7YZJ - chains H and E of the 3 polymer chains in the assembly; structure by X-ray diffraction, 2.60 A resolution.

Chain H:
Protein: Heavy chain of FAB fragment
Source organism: Mus musculus
Notes: antibody fragment or engineered binder
Chain sequence (220 residues; row label = number of the first residue in the row; note: 15 numbers in that range are skipped by the numbering (no residue carries them; nothing is unmodelled there); a row labelled like 82A-82C holds insertion residues (82A, then the next letters in order)):
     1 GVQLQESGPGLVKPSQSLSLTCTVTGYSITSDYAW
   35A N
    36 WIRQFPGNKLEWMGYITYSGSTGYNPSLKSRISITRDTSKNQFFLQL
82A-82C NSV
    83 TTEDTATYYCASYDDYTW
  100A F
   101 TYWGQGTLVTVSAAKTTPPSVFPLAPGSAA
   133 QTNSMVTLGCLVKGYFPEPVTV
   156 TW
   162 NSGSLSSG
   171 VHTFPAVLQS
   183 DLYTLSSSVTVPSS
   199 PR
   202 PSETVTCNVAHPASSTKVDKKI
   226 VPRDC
Disulfides: Cys-22/Cys-92, Cys-142/Cys-208

Chain E:
Protein: Antigenic peptide
Chain sequence (9 residues; row label = number of the first residue in the row):
    64 KPLEEVLNL

Interface between chain H and chain E:
Pairs across the interface (11):
  Tyr-33(H) / Leu-70(E)
  Ala-34(H) / Leu-66(E)  hydrophobic
  Tyr-50(H) / Leu-66(E)  hydrophobic
  Thr-52(H) / Val-69(E)
  Thr-52(H) / Leu-70(E)
  Tyr-53(H) / Leu-70(E)  hydrogen bond (side chain-backbone)
  Tyr-95(H) / Leu-66(E)  hydrophobic
  Asp-96(H) / Leu-66(E)
  Asp-96(H) / Leu-70(E)
  Tyr-98(H) / Glu-67(E)
  Tyr-98(H) / Asn-71(E)  hydrogen bond
Interface residues without a listed pair, chain H (9 interface residues in all): Asp-97

Overview:
9 residues of chain H and 5 residues of chain E are in contact; the contacts include 2 hydrogen bonds. Polar
contacts include Tyr-53(H)/Leu-70(E) and Tyr-98(H)/Asn-71(E).
Here chain H is Heavy chain of FAB fragment (Mus musculus) and chain E is Antigenic peptide. Entry 7YZJ (Fab
in complex with antigenic peptide of interleukin-2) was determined by X-ray diffraction.
